PDB entry 6KZ9 | X-ray diffraction, 1.80 A resolution | chain A

# Chain A
Protein: Phospholipase D alpha 1
Source organism: Arabidopsis thaliana
Notes: EC 3.1.4.4
UniProtKB: Q38882 (PLDA1_ARATH); residues 1-810 here = UniProt positions 1-810
Sequence (810 residues; numbered 1 to 810; the number before each row is that of its first residue):
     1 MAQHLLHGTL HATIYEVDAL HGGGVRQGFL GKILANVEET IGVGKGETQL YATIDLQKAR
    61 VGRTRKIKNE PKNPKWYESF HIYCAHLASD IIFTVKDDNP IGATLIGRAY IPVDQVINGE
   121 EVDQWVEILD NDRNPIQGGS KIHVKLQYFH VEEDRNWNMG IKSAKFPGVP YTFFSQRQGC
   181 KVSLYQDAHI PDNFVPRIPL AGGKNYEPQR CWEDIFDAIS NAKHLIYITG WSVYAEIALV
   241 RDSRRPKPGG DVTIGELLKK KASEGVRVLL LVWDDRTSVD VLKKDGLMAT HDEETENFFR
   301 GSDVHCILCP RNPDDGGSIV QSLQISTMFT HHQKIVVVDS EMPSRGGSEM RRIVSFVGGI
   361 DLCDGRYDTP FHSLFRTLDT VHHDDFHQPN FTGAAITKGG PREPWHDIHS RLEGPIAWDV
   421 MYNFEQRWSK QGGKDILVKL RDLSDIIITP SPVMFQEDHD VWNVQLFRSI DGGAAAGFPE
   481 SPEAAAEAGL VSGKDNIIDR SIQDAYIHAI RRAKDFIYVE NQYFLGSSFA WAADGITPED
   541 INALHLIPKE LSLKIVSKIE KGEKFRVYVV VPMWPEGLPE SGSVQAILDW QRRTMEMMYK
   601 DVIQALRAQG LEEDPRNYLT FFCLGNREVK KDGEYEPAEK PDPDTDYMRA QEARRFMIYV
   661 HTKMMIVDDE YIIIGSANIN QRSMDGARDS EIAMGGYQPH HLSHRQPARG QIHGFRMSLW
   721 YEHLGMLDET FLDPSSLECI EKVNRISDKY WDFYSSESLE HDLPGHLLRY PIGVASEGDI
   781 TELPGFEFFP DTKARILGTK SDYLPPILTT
Not modelled in the structure: 1, 22-46, 313-326
UniProt features mapped onto this chain:
  - active site: H332, K334, D339, H661, K663, D668
  - binding site (Ca(2+)): D187, H372, H406, E722
  - binding site (a 1,2-diacyl-sn-glycero-3-phosphate): H332, Q522, H661
  - mutagenesis: E563 (E563A: Decreased GPA1 binding), K564 (K564A: Loss of GPA1 binding), F565 (F565A: Decreased GPA1 binding)
Bound ions: Ca2+: D187, E722
Reported in the primary citation:
  - Ca2+ coordination: D187, H372, H406, E722
  - mutagenesis - R63A, H86A/F529A, K494A, R511A, T809D, T809S, T810A, T810D: abolished catalytic activity
  - catalytic residues: H332, H661 (proposed by the authors, not directly observed)
  - mutagenesis - H7A, E78A/S492A, A85D, L804A, L804D, L808A, L808D: decreased catalytic activity

# Overview
D187 and E722 form the Ca2+ site. Curated annotation (UniProt) lists 6 active-site residues, 4 Ca2+-binding
residues, 3 residues binding 1,2-diacyl-sn-glycero-3-phosphate and 3 mutagenesis sites. From the paper:
catalytic residues H332 and H661; R63A, H86A/F529A and K494A, among others, abolish catalytic activity; 15
substitutions were tested in all.
Chain A is Phospholipase D alpha 1 (Arabidopsis thaliana); the structure, Crystal structure of plant
Phospholipase D alpha, was determined by X-ray diffraction, deposited together with 6KZ8.
